PDB entry 8XIH | electron microscopy, 3.20 A resolution | chains A and G of the 5 polymer chains in the assembly

# Chain A
Protein: Piwi domain-containing protein
Organism: Mucilaginibacter paludis DSM 18603
Reference sequence: H1YCU5 (H1YCU5_9SPHI); residue numbers follow UniProt; this construct covers 1-795
Sequence (795 residues; numbered 1 to 795; the number before each row is that of its first residue):
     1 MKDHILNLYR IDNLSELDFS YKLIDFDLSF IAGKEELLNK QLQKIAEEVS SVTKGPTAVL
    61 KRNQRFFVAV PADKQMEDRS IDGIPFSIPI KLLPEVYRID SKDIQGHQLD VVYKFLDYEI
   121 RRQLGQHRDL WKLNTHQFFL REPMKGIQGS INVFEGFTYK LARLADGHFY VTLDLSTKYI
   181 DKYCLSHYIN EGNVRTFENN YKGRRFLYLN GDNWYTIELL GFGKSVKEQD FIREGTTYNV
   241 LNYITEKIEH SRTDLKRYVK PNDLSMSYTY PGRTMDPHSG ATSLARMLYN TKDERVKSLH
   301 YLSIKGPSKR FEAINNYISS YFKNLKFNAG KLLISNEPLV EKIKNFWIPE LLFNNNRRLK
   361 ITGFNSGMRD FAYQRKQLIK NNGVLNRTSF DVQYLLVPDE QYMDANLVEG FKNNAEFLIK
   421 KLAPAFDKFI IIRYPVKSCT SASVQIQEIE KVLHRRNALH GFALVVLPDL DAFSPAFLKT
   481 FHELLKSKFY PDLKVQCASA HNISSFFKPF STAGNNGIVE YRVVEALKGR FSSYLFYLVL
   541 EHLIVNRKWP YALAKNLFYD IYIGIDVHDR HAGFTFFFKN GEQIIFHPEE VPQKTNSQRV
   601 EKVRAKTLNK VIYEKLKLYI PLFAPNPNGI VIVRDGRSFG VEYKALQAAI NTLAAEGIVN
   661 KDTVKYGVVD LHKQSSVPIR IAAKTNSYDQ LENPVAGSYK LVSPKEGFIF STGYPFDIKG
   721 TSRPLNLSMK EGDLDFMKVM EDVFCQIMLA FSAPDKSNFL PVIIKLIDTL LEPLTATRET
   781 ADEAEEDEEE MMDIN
Unresolved in the structure: 1, 13-110, 185-204, 218-284, 593-601, 775-795

# Chain G
Molecule: 8-nt DNA strand
Sequence (8 nucleotides; row label = number of the first residue in the row; numbering starts at 0):
     0 TGAGGTAA
Ion coordination: Mg2+: DT0, DA2

# Chain A / chain G interface
Pairs across the interface (42):
  Leu-175(A) / DA7(G)  phosphate contact
  Ser-176(A) / DA7(G)  phosphate contact
  Thr-291(A) / DA7(G)  sugar contact
  His-300(A) / DA6(G)  hydrogen bond to the base
  Ser-303(A) / DA6(G)  sugar contact
  Ile-304(A) / DT5(G)  base contact
  Ile-304(A) / DA6(G)  sugar contact
  Lys-305(A) / DA6(G)  phosphate contact
  Arg-310(A) / DA6(G)  salt bridge to the phosphate
  Leu-467(A) / DT0(G)  base contact
  His-482(A) / DT0(G)  hydrogen bond to the base
  Lys-486(A) / DT0(G)  salt bridge to the phosphate
  Gln-496(A) / DT0(G)  phosphate contact
  Gln-496(A) / DA2(G)  phosphate contact
  Cys-497(A) / DT0(G)  hydrogen bond to the phosphate
  Ala-498(A) / DT0(G)  phosphate contact
  Ser-499(A) / DT0(G)  hydrogen bond to the phosphate
  Ser-499(A) / DG1(G)  hydrogen bond to the phosphate
  Asn-502(A) / DG1(G)  phosphate contact
  Tyr-534(A) / DG1(G)  hydrogen bond to the phosphate
  Tyr-537(A) / DG1(G)  base contact
  Tyr-537(A) / DA2(G)  sugar contact
  Glu-541(A) / DA2(G)  phosphate contact
  Gln-674(A) / DA7(G)  base contact
  Arg-680(A) / DA6(G)  salt bridge to the phosphate
  Thr-712(A) / DG4(G)  sugar contact
  Thr-712(A) / DT5(G)  hydrogen bond to the phosphate
  Lys-719(A) / DT5(G)  sugar contact
  Gly-720(A) / DA6(G)  phosphate contact
  Thr-721(A) / DT5(G)  phosphate contact
  Thr-721(A) / DA6(G)  phosphate contact
  Ser-722(A) / DT5(G)  phosphate contact
  Arg-723(A) / DT5(G)  salt bridge to the phosphate
  Arg-723(A) / DA6(G)  salt bridge to the phosphate
  Arg-723(A) / DA7(G)  base contact
  Ser-752(A) / DG3(G)  phosphate contact
  Lys-756(A) / DG3(G)  sugar contact
  Ser-757(A) / DG3(G)  sugar contact
  Ser-757(A) / DG4(G)  phosphate contact
  Asn-758(A) / DG4(G)  phosphate contact
  Phe-759(A) / DG4(G)  hydrogen bond to the phosphate
  Lys-765(A) / DG3(G)  salt bridge to the phosphate
Interface residues without a listed pair, chain A (38 interface residues in all): Thr-177, Lys-297, Lys-479, Leu-538, Ala-753

# Summary
Chain A and chain G form an interface of 38 and 8 residues respectively, with 8 hydrogen bonds and 6 salt
bridges. Polar pairs include His-300(A)/DA6(G), His-482(A)/DT0(G) and Cys-497(A)/DT0(G). DT0(G) and DA2(G)
form the Mg2+ site.
Chain A is Piwi domain-containing protein (Mucilaginibacter paludis DSM 18603) and chain G is an 8-nt DNA
strand; the structure, protein-DNA complex, was determined by electron microscopy.
